4KAV - chain A; structure by X-ray diffraction, 1.43 A resolution.

== Chain A ==
Protein: YhbX/YhjW/YijP/YjdB family protein
Source organism: Neisseria meningitidis
Notes: EC 3.1.3.27; fragment: Periplasmic Soluble Domain
UniProtKB: Q7DD94 (Q7DD94_NEIMB); residues 210-544 here = UniProt positions 210-544
Sequence (335 residues; numbered 210 to 544; the number before each row is that of its first residue):
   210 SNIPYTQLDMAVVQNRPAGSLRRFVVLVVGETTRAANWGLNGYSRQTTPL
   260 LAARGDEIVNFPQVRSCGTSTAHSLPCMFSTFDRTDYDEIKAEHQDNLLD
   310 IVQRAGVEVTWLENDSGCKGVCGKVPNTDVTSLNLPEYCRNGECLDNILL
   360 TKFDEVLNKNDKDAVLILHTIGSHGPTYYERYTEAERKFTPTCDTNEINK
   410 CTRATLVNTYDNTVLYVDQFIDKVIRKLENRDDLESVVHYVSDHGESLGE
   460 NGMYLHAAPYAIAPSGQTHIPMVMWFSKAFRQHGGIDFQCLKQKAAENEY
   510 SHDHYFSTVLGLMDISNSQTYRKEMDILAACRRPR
Not modelled in the structure: 544
Modified positions: Mse219, Mse287, Mse462, Mse481, Mse483, Mse522, Mse534 (selenomethionine; parent Met); Thr280 (phosphothreonine; TPO)
Cystine bridges: Cys276-Cys286, Cys327-Cys331, Cys348-Cys353, Cys402-Cys410, Cys499-Cys540
Metal / ion sites: Cu ion: Ser210, Asn211, His303; Zn2+: Glu240, Thr280, Asp452, His453 (together with phosphate ion); Mg2+: Cys286, Ser289, Phe291; Na+ site 1 near Glu352 (its only coordinating residue here); Na+ site 2 near Glu393 (its only coordinating residue here)

== In short ==
The Cu ion site is built by Ser210, Asn211 and His303. The Zn2+ site is built by Glu240, Thr280, Asp452 and
His453.
Chain A is YhbX/YhjW/YijP/YjdB family protein (Neisseria meningitidis); the structure, Crystal Structure of
the soluble domain of Lipooligosaccharide phosphoethanolamine transferase A from Neisseria meningitidis, was
determined by X-ray diffraction (same publication as 4KAY).
